PDB entry 8FNQ | electron microscopy, 2.80 A resolution | chains B and C of the 12 polymer chains in the assembly

== Chain B (and C) ==
Molecule: Lamina-associated polypeptide 2, isoform alpha, Integrase chimera
Organism: Homo sapiens
Notes: EC 2.7.7.-, 3.1.-.-; chain C of this document is another copy of the same molecule, construct and numbering; everything in this record applies to it too
Reference sequence: chimeric construct of P42166, P12497: residues -53 to -3 from P42166 (LAP2A_HUMAN) positions 50-100 (UniProt number = residue number + 103); residues 1-288 from P12497 positions 1148-1435 (UniProt number = residue number + 1147)
Sequence (364 residues; numbered -75 to 288; the number before each row is that of its first residue; numbers below 1 keep their minus sign (Gly-75 is residue -75)):
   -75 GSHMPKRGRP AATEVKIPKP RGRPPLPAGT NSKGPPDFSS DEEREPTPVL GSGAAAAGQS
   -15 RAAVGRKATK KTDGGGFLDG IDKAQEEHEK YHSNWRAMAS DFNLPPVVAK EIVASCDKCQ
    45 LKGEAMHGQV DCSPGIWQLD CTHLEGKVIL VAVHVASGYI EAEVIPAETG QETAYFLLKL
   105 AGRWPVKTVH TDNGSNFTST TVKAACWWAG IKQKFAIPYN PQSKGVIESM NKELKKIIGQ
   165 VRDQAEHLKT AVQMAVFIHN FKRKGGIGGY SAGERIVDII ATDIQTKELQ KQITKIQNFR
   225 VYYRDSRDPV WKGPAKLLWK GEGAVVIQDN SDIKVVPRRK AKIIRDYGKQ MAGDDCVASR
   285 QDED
Disordered / not traced: -75 to 1, 45-56, 140-148, 229-234, 271-288 (chain C: -75 to 211, 278-288)
Differences from the reference sequence: expression tag (-75 to -54); conflict Gln-17 (Arg86 in P42166); linker (-2 to 0); engineered mutation Lys138 (Glu1285 in P12497), Ala140 (Gly1287 in P12497), Lys148 (Gln1295 in P12497)
UniProt features mapped onto this chain:
  - modified residue: Thr-46 (Phosphothreonine), Ser-44 (Phosphoserine), Ser-37 (Phosphoserine), Ser-36 (Phosphoserine), Thr-29 (Phosphothreonine), Ser-24 (Phosphoserine), Arg-15 (Omega-N-methylarginine)
  - zinc finger: Asp3 to Gln44 (Integrase-type)
  - DNA-binding region: Phe223 to Asp270 (Integrase-type)
  - binding site (Zn(2+)): His12, His16, Cys40, Cys43
  - binding site (Mg(2+)): Asp64, Asp116, Glu152
Reported in the primary citation:
  - binding site for the ligand OZ1: Asn117, Gly118, Pro142, Tyr143
  - catalytic residues: Glu152 (citing earlier work)
  - mutagenesis - G140A (3- to 5-fold), Q148K (5- to 10-fold): decreased catalytic activity
  - mutagenesis - E138K: unchanged catalytic activity
  - mutagenesis - Q148K: decreased growth
  - mutagenesis - E138K/G140A/Q148K (1.0 kcal/mol): decreased binding to DTG (from molecular simulation)

== Chain B / chain C interface ==
Contacting residue pairs (14):
  Trp19(B) - Met275(C)  hydrophobic
  Arg20(B) - Met275(C)
  Pro30(B) - Gln274(C)
  Pro30(B) - Met275(C)  hydrophobic
  Ala205(B) - Tyr271(C)
  Ile208(B) - Tyr271(C)  hydrophobic
  Gln209(B) - Tyr271(C)
  Gln209(B) - Gln274(C)
  Gln209(B) - Met275(C)
  Glu212(B) - Gly272(C)
  Gln216(B) - Gly272(C)
  Gln216(B) - Met275(C)  hydrogen bond (side chain-backbone)
  Gln216(B) - Ala276(C)  hydrogen bond (side chain-backbone)
  Trp243(B) - Ala276(C)  hydrogen bond (side chain-backbone)
Interface residues without a listed pair, chain B (10 interface residues in all): Leu213
Interface residues without a listed pair, chain C (6 interface residues in all): Gly277

== Summary ==
10 residues of chain B face 6 of chain C across their interface; the contacts include 3 hydrogen bonds. Polar
contacts include Gln216(B)-Met275(C), Gln216(B)-Ala276(C) and Trp243(B)-Ala276(C). From the paper: the
catalytic residue Glu152(B); G140A and Q148K of chain B reduce catalytic activity; 4 substitutions were tested
in all.
Chain B and chain C are both Lamina-associated polypeptide 2, isoform alpha, Integrase chimera (Homo sapiens);
the structure, Structure of E138K/G140A/Q148K HIV-1 intasome with 4d bound, was determined by electron
microscopy, deposited together with 8FND, 8FNG, 8FNH, 8FNJ, 8FNL, 8FNM, 8FNO and 8FNP.
